PDB entry 7KHA | electron microscopy, 3.13 A resolution | chains C and D of the 12 polymer chains in the assembly

[Chain C (and D)]
Protein: CRISPR-associated protein, TM1801 family
Organism: Desulfovibrio vulgaris (strain Hildenborough / ATCC 29579 / DSM 644 / NCIMB 8303)
Notes: chain D of this document is another copy of the same molecule, construct and numbering; everything in this record applies to it too
UniProt: Q72WF7 (Q72WF7_DESVH); numbering as in UniProt (aligned over 1-290)
Sequence (290 residues; each row starts with the number of its first residue):
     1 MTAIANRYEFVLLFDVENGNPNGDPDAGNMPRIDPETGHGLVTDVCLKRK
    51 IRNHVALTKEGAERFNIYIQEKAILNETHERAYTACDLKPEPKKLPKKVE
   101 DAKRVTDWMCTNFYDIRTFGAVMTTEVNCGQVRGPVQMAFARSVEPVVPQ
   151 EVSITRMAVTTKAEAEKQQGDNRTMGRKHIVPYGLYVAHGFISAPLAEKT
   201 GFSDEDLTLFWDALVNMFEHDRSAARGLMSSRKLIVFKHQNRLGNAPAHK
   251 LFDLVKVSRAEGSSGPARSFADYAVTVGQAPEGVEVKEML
Not modelled in the structure: 167-170

[How chain C and chain D interact]
Pairs across the interface (58; chain C residue first):
  N18(C) - R142(D)
  L57(C) - L243(D)  hydrophobic
  V148(C) - E36(D)
  Q150(C) - D34(D)  hydrogen bond
  Q150(C) - P35(D)
  Q150(C) - L41(D)
  E151(C) - D26(D)
  V152(C) - R32(D)
  V152(C) - T43(D)
  V152(C) - F140(D)  hydrophobic
  S153(C) - P25(D)
  S153(C) - D26(D)
  S153(C) - R32(D)  hydrogen bond (backbone-side chain)
  I154(C) - R32(D)
  R156(C) - L75(D)
  M157(C) - R49(D)
  M157(C) - Q70(D)
  A158(C) - A73(D)
  A158(C) - L75(D)  hydrophobic
  V159(C) - K72(D)
  V159(C) - A73(D)
  V159(C) - I74(D)
  V159(C) - L75(D)  hydrogen bond (backbone-backbone)
  T160(C) - I74(D)
  T160(C) - L75(D)  hydrogen bond (backbone-backbone)
  T160(C) - N76(D)  hydrogen bond (backbone-backbone)
  T160(C) - T125(D)
  T161(C) - I74(D)
  K162(C) - I74(D)
  K162(C) - E77(D)  salt bridge
  E166(C) - K72(D)
  M175(C) - P25(D)  hydrophobic
  K178(C) - D44(D)  salt bridge
  K178(C) - V45(D)
  K178(C) - F140(D)
  I180(C) - F140(D)  hydrophobic
  E219(C) - R7(D)  salt bridge
  E219(C) - P247(D)
  E219(C) - A248(D)  hydrogen bond (side chain-backbone)
  H220(C) - R133(D)  hydrogen bond (backbone-side chain)
  H220(C) - L243(D)
  H220(C) - G244(D)
  D221(C) - R133(D)
  R222(C) - R7(D)
  R222(C) - R133(D)  hydrogen bond (backbone-side chain)
  R222(C) - Q137(D)
  R222(C) - F191(D)
  R222(C) - A248(D)
  S223(C) - Q137(D)
  A224(C) - Q137(D)  hydrogen bond (backbone-side chain)
  L228(C) - F191(D)  hydrophobic
  L228(C) - F252(D)  hydrophobic
  S230(C) - H249(D)
  R232(C) - H249(D)
  P266(C) - E36(D)
  R268(C) - D34(D)  salt bridge
  R268(C) - E36(D)  salt bridge
  R268(C) - R142(D)
Other interface residues (no listed pair), chain C (36 interface residues in all): T58, T155, A163, P182, G227, S231
Other interface residues (no listed pair), chain D (37 interface residues in all): T37, K48, A139, P195, R242, A246

[Overview]
36 residues of chain C and 37 residues of chain D are in contact, with 9 hydrogen bonds and 5 salt bridges.
Polar contacts include K162(C)-E77(D), K178(C)-D44(D) and E219(C)-R7(D).
Chain C and chain D are both CRISPR-associated protein, TM1801 family (Desulfovibrio vulgaris (strain
Hildenborough / ATCC 29579 / DSM 644 / NCIMB 8303)); the structure, Cryo-EM Structure of the Desulfovibrio
vulgaris Type I-C Apo Cascade, was determined by electron microscopy.
